PDB entry 3OD6 | X-ray diffraction, 2.68 A resolution | chain X

Chain X:
Protein: Mitogen-activated protein kinase 14
Organism: Homo sapiens
Notes: EC 2.7.11.24
UniProt: Q16539 (MK14_HUMAN); numbering as in UniProt (aligned over 1-360)
Amino-acid sequence (360 residues; numbered 1 to 360; the number before each row is that of its first residue):
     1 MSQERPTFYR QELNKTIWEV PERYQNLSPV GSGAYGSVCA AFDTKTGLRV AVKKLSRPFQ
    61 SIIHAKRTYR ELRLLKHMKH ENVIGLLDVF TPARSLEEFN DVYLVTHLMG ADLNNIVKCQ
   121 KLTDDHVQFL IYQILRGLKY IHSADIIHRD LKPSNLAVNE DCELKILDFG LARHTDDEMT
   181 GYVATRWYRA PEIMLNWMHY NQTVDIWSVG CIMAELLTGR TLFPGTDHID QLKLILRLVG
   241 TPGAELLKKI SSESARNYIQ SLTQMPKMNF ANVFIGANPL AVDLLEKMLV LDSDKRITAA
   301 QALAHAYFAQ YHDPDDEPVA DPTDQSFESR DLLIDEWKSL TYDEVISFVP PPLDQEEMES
Not modelled in the structure: 1-3, 32-36, 353-360
Differences from the reference sequence: engineered mutation Thr323 (Tyr in Q16539)
Curated features (UniProtKB/Swiss-Prot):
  - motif: Thr180 to Tyr182 (TXY)
  - active site: Asp168 (Proton acceptor)
  - binding site (ATP): Val30 to Val38, Lys53
  - modified residue: Ser2 (N-acetylserine), Thr16 (Phosphothreonine), Lys53 (N6-acetyllysine), Lys152 (N6-acetyllysine), Thr180 (Phosphothreonine), Tyr182 (Phosphotyrosine), Thr263 (Phosphothreonine)
  - natural variant: Ala51 (A51V: In a gastric adenocarcinoma sample), Pro322 (P322R: In a lung adenocarcinoma sample)
  - mutagenesis: Ala34 (A34V: Lowered kinase activity), Lys53 (K53R: Loss of kinase activity), Lys54 (K54R: Impairs MAP2K6/MKK6-dependent autophosphorylation), Tyr69 (Y69H: Lowered kinase activity), Asp168 (D168A: Loss of kinase activity), Thr175 (T175A: No effect on either the kinase activity or tyrosine phosphorylation), Asp176 (D176A: Emulation of the active state. Increase in activity; when associated with S-327 or L-327), Asp177 (D177A: Loss of kinase activity), Thr180 (T180E: Loss of kinase activity), Tyr182 (Y182F: Loss of kinase activity), Ala320 (A320T: Lowered kinase activity), Phe327 (F327L: Emulation of the active state. Increase in activity; when associated with A-176; F327S: Emulation of the active state. Increase in activity; when associated with A-176), 1 further mutagenesis entry in UniProt

Overview:
UniProt lists active-site residue Asp168, 10 ATP-binding residues and 13 mutagenesis sites.
Chain X is Mitogen-activated protein kinase 14 (Homo sapiens); the structure, Crystal structure of p38alpha
Y323T active mutant, was determined by X-ray diffraction together with 3ODY, 3ODZ and 3OEF from the same
study.
